Entry 5XJ6 (X-ray diffraction, 2.37 A resolution); this record covers chain A.

# Chain A
Molecule: Glycerol-3-phosphate acyltransferase
Organism: Aquifex aeolicus
Notes: EC 2.3.1.-
UniProtKB: O66905 (PLSY_AQUAE); residue numbers follow UniProt; this construct covers 3-192
Sequence (201 residues; each row starts with the number of its first residue; numbering starts at 0):
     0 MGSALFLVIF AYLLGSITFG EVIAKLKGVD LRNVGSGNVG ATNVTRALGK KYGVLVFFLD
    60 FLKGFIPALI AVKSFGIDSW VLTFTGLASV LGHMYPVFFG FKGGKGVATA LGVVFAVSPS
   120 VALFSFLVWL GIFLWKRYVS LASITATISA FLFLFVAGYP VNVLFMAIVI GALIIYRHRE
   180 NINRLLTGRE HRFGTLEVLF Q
Unresolved in the structure: 0
Sequence notes: expression tag (0-2, 193-200)
Modified positions: Met0 (N-formylmethionine; FME)
Ligand contacts: sn-glycerol-3-phosphate (G3P): Ser35, Asn37, Thr41, Asn42, Arg45, Lys104, Val106, Val138, Ser139, Ser142, His177, Asn180, Arg183, Glu189
What the authors report for this chain:
  - binding site for sn-glycerol-3-phosphate: Ser35, Arg45, Lys104, Ser142, His177, Asn180
  - mutagenesis - S35A, S35C, S35T, N37A, T41A, T41S, R45A, R45K, H92A, H92D, H92K, H92L, H92N, H92Q, K104A, K104R, G105A, V106G, V106P, A107P, S142A, H177A, H177D, H177E, H177F, H177I, H177K, H177L, H177M, H177N, H177Q, N180A, N180D, N180Q, R183A: decreased catalytic activity
  - mutagenesis - N37D, G105P, H177Y, N180H: abolished catalytic activity
  - mutagenesis - G102A, G103A: decreased binding to sn-glycerol-3-phosphate
  - mutagenesis - E189A: increased catalytic activity
  - mutagenesis - E189A: unchanged expression
  - catalytic residues: Asn37 (proposed by the authors, not directly observed)

# In short
Bound to chain A: sn-glycerol-3-phosphate. From the paper: the catalytic residue Asn37; S35A, S35C and S35T,
among others, reduce catalytic activity; 42 substitutions were tested in all.
Chain A is Glycerol-3-phosphate acyltransferase (Aquifex aeolicus); the structure, Crystal structure of PlsY
(YgiH), an integral membrane glycerol 3-phosphate acyltransferase - the glycerol 3-phosphate form, was
determined by X-ray diffraction, deposited together with 5XJ5, 5XJ7, 5XJ8 and 5XJ9.
